7D53 - chains A and B; structure by X-ray diffraction, 1.60 A resolution.

# Chain A (and B)
Name: Probable glutamine amidotransferase
Organism: Pseudomonas aeruginosa PAO1
Notes: chain B of this document is another copy of the same molecule, construct and numbering; everything in this record applies to it too
Reference sequence: Q9I6J4 (Q9I6J4_PSEAE); numbering as in UniProt (aligned over 1-250)
Chain sequence (250 residues; each row starts with the number of its first residue):
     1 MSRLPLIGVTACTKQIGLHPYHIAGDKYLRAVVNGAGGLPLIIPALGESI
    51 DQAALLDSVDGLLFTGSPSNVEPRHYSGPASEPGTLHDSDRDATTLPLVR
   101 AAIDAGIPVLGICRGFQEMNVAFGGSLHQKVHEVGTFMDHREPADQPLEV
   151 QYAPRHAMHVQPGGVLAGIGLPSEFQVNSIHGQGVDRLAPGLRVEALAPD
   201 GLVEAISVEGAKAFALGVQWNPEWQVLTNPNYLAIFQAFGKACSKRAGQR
Unresolved in the structure: 1 (chain B: 1-3, 250)
Differences from the reference sequence: engineered mutation Asn221 (His in Q9I6J4)
Bound ions: Mg2+: Ser179, Glu204
Residues lining bound ligands: glutamic acid (GLU): Gly66, Ser67, Pro68, Ser69, Asn70, Cys113, Arg114, Gln117, Ile180, His181, Gly182, Gln183

# Chain A / chain B interface
Contacting residue pairs (60):
  Arg3(A) with Asp57(B), salt bridge
  Leu4(A) with Ala54(B), hydrophobic
  Leu6(A) with Leu6(B), hydrophobic; Ser58(B)
  Lys14(A) with Ile16(B)
  Ile16(A) with Ile23(B), hydrophobic
  Leu18(A) with Leu148(B)
  His19(A) with Lys27(B); Leu148(B); Tyr152(B)
  Pro20(A) with Gly25(B); Asp26(B), hydrogen bond (backbone-backbone)
  Tyr21(A) with Ile23(B), hydrophobic; Ala24(B); Gly25(B)
  His22(A) with His22(B); Ile23(B); Ala24(B), hydrogen bond (backbone-backbone); Asp26(B), salt bridge; Leu29(B)
  Ile23(A) with Ile16(B), hydrophobic; Tyr21(B), hydrophobic; His22(B); Ile23(B), hydrophobic
  Ala24(A) with Tyr21(B); His22(B), hydrogen bond (backbone-backbone)
  Gly25(A) with Pro20(B); Tyr21(B)
  Asp26(A) with Pro20(B), hydrogen bond (backbone-backbone); His22(B), salt bridge; Leu46(B)
  Lys27(A) with His19(B)
  Leu29(A) with His22(B); Pro44(B), hydrophobic
  Arg30(A) with Leu46(B); Ser49(B), hydrogen bond
  Val33(A) with Ser49(B)
  Leu39(A) with Ile50(B), hydrophobic; Leu55(B), hydrophobic; Ser58(B)
  Pro40(A) with Pro44(B)
  Leu41(A) with Leu41(B), hydrophobic; Ile42(B); Leu55(B), hydrophobic
  Ile42(A) with Leu41(B); Ile42(B), hydrogen bond (backbone-backbone)
  Pro44(A) with Leu29(B), hydrophobic; Pro40(B)
  Leu46(A) with Asp26(B); Arg30(B)
  Ser49(A) with Arg30(B), hydrogen bond; Val33(B)
  Ile50(A) with Leu39(B), hydrophobic
  Ala54(A) with Leu4(B), hydrophobic; Leu39(B)
  Leu55(A) with Leu39(B), hydrophobic
  Ser58(A) with Leu39(B)
  Leu148(A) with Leu18(B); His19(B)
  Tyr152(A) with His19(B), hydrogen bond
Interface residues without a listed pair, chain A (33 interface residues in all): Ile43, Asp51
Interface residues without a listed pair, chain B (34 interface residues in all): Lys14, Ile43, Asp51, Gln146

# In short
33 residues of chain A and 34 residues of chain B are in contact; the contacts include 8 hydrogen bonds and 3
salt bridges. Polar contacts include Arg3(A)-Asp57(B), His22(A)-Asp26(B) and Arg30(A)-Ser49(B). Chain A binds
glutamic acid. Ser179(A) and Glu204(A) coordinate Mg2+.
Both chains are Probable glutamine amidotransferase (Pseudomonas aeruginosa PAO1). Entry 7D53 (SpuA mutant -
H221N with Glu) was determined by X-ray diffraction, deposited together with 7D50 and 7D54.
